5TVX - chains B and A; structure by X-ray diffraction, 2.20 A resolution.

[Chain B (and A)]
Molecule: TNF receptor-associated protein 1
Source organism: Danio rerio
Notes: chain A of this document is another copy of the same molecule, construct and numbering; everything in this record applies to it too
UniProtKB: A8WFV1 (A8WFV1_DANRE); numbering as in UniProt (aligned over 73-719)
Sequence (653 residues; row label = number of the first residue in the row):
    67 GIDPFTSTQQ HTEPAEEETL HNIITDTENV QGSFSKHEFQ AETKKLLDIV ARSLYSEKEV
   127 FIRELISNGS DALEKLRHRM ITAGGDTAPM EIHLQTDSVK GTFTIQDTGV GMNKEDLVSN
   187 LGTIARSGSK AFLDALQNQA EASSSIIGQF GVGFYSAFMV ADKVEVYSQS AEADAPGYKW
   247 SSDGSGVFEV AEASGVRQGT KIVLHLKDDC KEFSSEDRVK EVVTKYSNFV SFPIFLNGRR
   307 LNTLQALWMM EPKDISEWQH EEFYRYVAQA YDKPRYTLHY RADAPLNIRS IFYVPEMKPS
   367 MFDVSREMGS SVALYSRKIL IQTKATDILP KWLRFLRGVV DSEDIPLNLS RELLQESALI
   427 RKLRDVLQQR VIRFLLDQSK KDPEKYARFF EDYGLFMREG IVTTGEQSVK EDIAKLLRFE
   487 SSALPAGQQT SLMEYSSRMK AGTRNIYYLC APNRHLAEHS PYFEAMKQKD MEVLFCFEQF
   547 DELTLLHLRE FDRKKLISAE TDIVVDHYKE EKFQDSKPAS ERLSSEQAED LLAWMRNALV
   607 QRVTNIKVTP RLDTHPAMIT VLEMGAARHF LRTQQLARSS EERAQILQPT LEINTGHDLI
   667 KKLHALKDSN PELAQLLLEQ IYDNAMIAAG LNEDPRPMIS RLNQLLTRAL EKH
Disordered / not traced: 67-84, 149-152, 201-208, 373-376, 389-392, 640-651, 718-719 (chain A: 67-84, 153, 240-241, 370-375, 567-587, 617, 639-652, 718-719)
Construct notes: expression tag (67-72)
Ligand contacts: ADP (adenosine-5'-diphosphate): Asn-134, Gly-135, Ala-138, Lys-141, Asp-173, Gly-177, Met-178, Asn-186, Leu-187, Arg-192, Ser-193, Gly-194, Ser-195, Gly-214, Gln-215, Phe-216, Gly-217, Val-218, Gly-219, Phe-220, Tyr-221, Thr-266

[How chain B and chain A interact]
Residue-residue contacts - 225 pairs, chain B then chain A:
  Leu-86(B) / Gly-304(A)
  Leu-86(B) / Arg-305(A)
  His-87(B) / Glu-157(A)  salt bridge
  His-87(B) / His-159(A)
  His-87(B) / Phe-301(A)
  His-87(B) / Gly-304(A)  hydrogen bond (backbone-backbone)
  Asn-88(B) / Gln-161(A)  hydrogen bond
  Asn-88(B) / Asn-303(A)
  Asn-88(B) / Gly-304(A)
  Ile-89(B) / His-159(A)
  Ile-89(B) / Thr-174(A)
  Ile-89(B) / Arg-263(A)
  Ile-90(B) / His-159(A)
  Ile-90(B) / Leu-160(A)
  Ile-90(B) / Gln-161(A)
  Ile-90(B) / Thr-170(A)
  Ile-90(B) / Gln-172(A)
  Ile-90(B) / Lys-267(A)
  Thr-91(B) / Lys-267(A)  hydrogen bond (backbone-side chain)
  Thr-93(B) / Gly-261(A)  hydrogen bond (side chain-backbone)
  Glu-94(B) / Tyr-233(A)
  Glu-94(B) / Ser-260(A)
  Glu-94(B) / Gly-261(A)
  Glu-94(B) / Lys-267(A)  salt bridge
  Asn-95(B) / Ala-259(A)
  Asn-95(B) / Ser-260(A)  hydrogen bond (backbone-backbone)
  Val-96(B) / Lys-245(A)
  Val-96(B) / Ala-257(A)  hydrophobic
  Val-96(B) / Glu-258(A)
  Gln-97(B) / Glu-258(A)  hydrogen bond (backbone-backbone)
  Gln-97(B) / Ser-260(A)
  Ser-99(B) / Ala-257(A)
  Phe-100(B) / Glu-255(A)
  Phe-100(B) / Val-256(A)
  Phe-100(B) / Ala-257(A)  hydrophobic
  Ser-101(B) / Lys-180(A)
  Ser-101(B) / Glu-255(A)
  Ser-101(B) / Val-256(A)  hydrogen bond (backbone-backbone)
  Lys-102(B) / Val-253(A)
  Lys-102(B) / Phe-254(A)
  His-103(B) / Val-184(A)
  His-103(B) / Val-253(A)
  His-103(B) / Phe-254(A)  hydrogen bond (backbone-backbone)
  Glu-104(B) / Gly-252(A)
  Glu-104(B) / Val-253(A)
  Glu-104(B) / Phe-254(A)
  Phe-105(B) / Thr-109(A)
  Phe-105(B) / Leu-113(A)  hydrophobic
  Phe-105(B) / Leu-187(A)
  Phe-105(B) / Gly-188(A)
  Phe-105(B) / Trp-246(A)  hydrophobic
  Phe-105(B) / Ser-248(A)
  Phe-105(B) / Gly-252(A)  hydrogen bond (backbone-backbone)
  Phe-105(B) / Val-253(A)
  Phe-105(B) / Phe-254(A)  hydrophobic
  Gln-106(B) / Gly-188(A)  hydrogen bond (backbone-backbone)
  Gln-106(B) / Thr-189(A)
  Gln-106(B) / Ile-190(A)  hydrogen bond (backbone-backbone)
  Ala-107(B) / Thr-189(A)
  Ala-107(B) / Ile-190(A)
  Glu-108(B) / Thr-189(A)
  Glu-108(B) / Ile-190(A)  hydrogen bond (backbone-backbone)
  Glu-108(B) / Arg-192(A)
  Thr-109(B) / Phe-105(A)
  Thr-109(B) / Gln-106(A)
  Lys-111(B) / Ala-191(A)  hydrogen bond (side chain-backbone)
  Lys-111(B) / Ser-193(A)
  Lys-111(B) / Gln-215(A)  hydrogen bond (side chain-backbone)
  Lys-111(B) / Phe-216(A)
  Leu-112(B) / Leu-112(A)  hydrophobic
  Leu-113(B) / Phe-105(A)  hydrophobic
  Ile-115(B) / Phe-216(A)
  Ile-115(B) / Leu-415(A)  hydrophobic
  Arg-118(B) / Gln-421(A)  hydrogen bond (backbone-side chain)
  Ser-119(B) / Phe-216(A)
  Ser-119(B) / Asn-414(A)  hydrogen bond (backbone-side chain)
  Ser-119(B) / Leu-415(A)  hydrogen bond (backbone-backbone)
  Ser-119(B) / Gln-421(A)
  Leu-120(B) / Asn-414(A)  hydrogen bond (backbone-side chain)
  Leu-120(B) / Gln-421(A)
  Tyr-121(B) / Gln-421(A)  hydrogen bond (backbone-side chain)
  Ser-122(B) / Asn-414(A)
  Ser-122(B) / Leu-420(A)
  Ser-122(B) / Gln-421(A)
  Ser-122(B) / Glu-422(A)  hydrogen bond (backbone-backbone)
  Glu-123(B) / Glu-422(A)
  Lys-124(B) / Glu-422(A)  hydrogen bond (backbone-side chain)
  Glu-157(B) / His-87(A)  salt bridge
  Glu-157(B) / Ile-89(A)
  His-159(B) / His-87(A)
  His-159(B) / Ile-89(A)
  His-159(B) / Ile-90(A)
  Gln-161(B) / Asn-88(A)  hydrogen bond
  Gln-161(B) / Ile-90(A)
  Thr-170(B) / Ile-90(A)
  Gln-172(B) / Ile-89(A)
  Gln-172(B) / Ile-90(A)
  Thr-174(B) / Ile-89(A)
  Lys-180(B) / Ser-101(A)
  Leu-187(B) / Phe-105(A)
  Gly-188(B) / Phe-105(A)
  Gly-188(B) / Gln-106(A)  hydrogen bond (backbone-backbone)
  Thr-189(B) / Gln-106(A)
  Thr-189(B) / Ala-107(A)
  Thr-189(B) / Glu-108(A)
  Ile-190(B) / Gln-106(A)  hydrogen bond (backbone-backbone)
  Ile-190(B) / Ala-107(A)
  Ile-190(B) / Glu-108(A)  hydrogen bond (backbone-backbone)
  Ala-191(B) / Glu-108(A)
  Ala-191(B) / Lys-111(A)
  Arg-192(B) / Glu-108(A)  salt bridge
  Gln-215(B) / Lys-111(A)  hydrogen bond (backbone-side chain)
  Phe-216(B) / Lys-111(A)
  Phe-216(B) / Ile-115(A)
  Phe-216(B) / Ser-119(A)
  Tyr-233(B) / Glu-94(A)
  Lys-245(B) / Val-96(A)
  Trp-246(B) / Phe-105(A)  hydrophobic
  Ser-248(B) / Phe-105(A)
  Gly-252(B) / Glu-104(A)
  Gly-252(B) / Phe-105(A)  hydrogen bond (backbone-backbone)
  Val-253(B) / His-103(A)
  Val-253(B) / Phe-105(A)
  Phe-254(B) / Lys-102(A)
  Phe-254(B) / His-103(A)  hydrogen bond (backbone-backbone)
  Phe-254(B) / Glu-104(A)
  Phe-254(B) / Phe-105(A)  hydrophobic
  Glu-255(B) / Phe-100(A)
  Glu-255(B) / Ser-101(A)
  Val-256(B) / Ser-99(A)
  Val-256(B) / Phe-100(A)
  Val-256(B) / Ser-101(A)  hydrogen bond (backbone-backbone)
  Ala-257(B) / Val-96(A)  hydrophobic
  Ala-257(B) / Ser-99(A)
  Ala-257(B) / Phe-100(A)  hydrophobic
  Glu-258(B) / Val-96(A)
  Glu-258(B) / Gln-97(A)  hydrogen bond (backbone-backbone)
  Ala-259(B) / Asn-95(A)
  Ser-260(B) / Thr-93(A)
  Ser-260(B) / Glu-94(A)
  Ser-260(B) / Asn-95(A)  hydrogen bond (backbone-backbone)
  Gly-261(B) / Thr-93(A)  hydrogen bond (backbone-side chain)
  Gly-261(B) / Glu-94(A)
  Val-262(B) / Glu-94(A)
  Arg-263(B) / Ile-89(A)
  Lys-267(B) / Thr-91(A)  hydrogen bond (side chain-backbone)
  Lys-267(B) / Glu-94(A)  salt bridge
  Phe-301(B) / His-87(A)
  Asn-303(B) / Asn-88(A)
  Gly-304(B) / Leu-86(A)
  Gly-304(B) / His-87(A)  hydrogen bond (backbone-backbone)
  Gly-304(B) / Asn-88(A)
  Arg-305(B) / Leu-86(A)
  Phe-368(B) / Glu-465(A)
  Phe-368(B) / Phe-546(A)  hydrophobic
  Ser-371(B) / Arg-400(A)
  Arg-372(B) / Arg-400(A)
  Arg-372(B) / Glu-465(A)
  Lys-397(B) / Met-367(A)
  Asn-414(B) / Ser-119(A)
  Asn-414(B) / Leu-120(A)
  Leu-415(B) / Ile-115(A)  hydrophobic
  Leu-415(B) / Ser-119(A)  hydrogen bond (backbone-backbone)
  Leu-415(B) / Leu-120(A)  hydrophobic
  Glu-418(B) / Leu-419(A)
  Leu-419(B) / Ser-122(A)
  Leu-419(B) / Ser-416(A)
  Leu-419(B) / Glu-418(A)
  Leu-420(B) / Ser-122(A)
  Gln-421(B) / Arg-118(A)  hydrogen bond (side chain-backbone)
  Gln-421(B) / Ser-119(A)
  Gln-421(B) / Leu-120(A)
  Gln-421(B) / Tyr-121(A)  hydrogen bond (side chain-backbone)
  Gln-421(B) / Ser-122(A)
  Gln-421(B) / Glu-123(A)
  Glu-422(B) / Ser-122(A)
  Glu-422(B) / Glu-123(A)
  Glu-422(B) / Lys-124(A)
  Ser-423(B) / Glu-123(A)  hydrogen bond (backbone-side chain)
  Glu-465(B) / Met-367(A)
  Val-468(B) / Phe-368(A)  hydrophobic
  Thr-469(B) / Phe-368(A)
  Thr-469(B) / Asp-369(A)
  Pro-518(B) / Asp-700(A)
  Pro-518(B) / Arg-702(A)
  Leu-522(B) / Arg-702(A)
  Leu-522(B) / Pro-703(A)  hydrophobic
  Phe-546(B) / Met-367(A)  hydrophobic
  His-621(B) / Ser-706(A)
  Pro-622(B) / Asn-709(A)
  His-663(B) / Thr-713(A)
  Asp-664(B) / Thr-713(A)
  Leu-665(B) / Asn-709(A)
  Leu-665(B) / Thr-713(A)
  Lys-668(B) / Leu-716(A)  hydrogen bond (side chain-backbone)
  Lys-668(B) / Glu-717(A)
  Asn-690(B) / Ile-705(A)
  Asn-690(B) / Leu-708(A)
  Asn-690(B) / Asn-709(A)  hydrogen bond
  Asn-690(B) / Leu-712(A)
  Ile-693(B) / Pro-701(A)
  Ile-693(B) / Arg-702(A)
  Ile-693(B) / Ile-705(A)  hydrophobic
  Ala-694(B) / Arg-702(A)
  Gly-696(B) / Arg-702(A)
  Pro-701(B) / Ile-693(A)  hydrophobic
  Pro-701(B) / Pro-701(A)  hydrophobic
  Arg-702(B) / Ile-693(A)
  Ile-705(B) / Asn-690(A)
  Leu-708(B) / Gln-686(A)
  Leu-708(B) / Asn-690(A)
  Leu-708(B) / Leu-708(A)  hydrophobic
  Asn-709(B) / Pro-622(A)
  Asn-709(B) / Leu-665(A)
  Asn-709(B) / Asn-690(A)  hydrogen bond
  Leu-711(B) / Leu-712(A)  hydrophobic
  Leu-712(B) / Leu-665(A)  hydrophobic
  Leu-712(B) / Leu-711(A)  hydrophobic
  Thr-713(B) / Leu-665(A)
  Ala-715(B) / Ala-715(A)
  Ala-715(B) / Leu-716(A)  hydrophobic
  Leu-716(B) / Leu-665(A)  hydrophobic
  Leu-716(B) / Lys-668(A)  hydrogen bond (backbone-side chain)
  Leu-716(B) / Leu-679(A)  hydrophobic
  Leu-716(B) / Ala-715(A)  hydrophobic
Interface residues without a listed pair, chain B (118 interface residues in all): Leu-160, Val-184, Tyr-221, Gly-250, Met-367, Leu-672, Leu-679, Leu-683, Gln-686, Asn-698, Glu-717
Interface residues without a listed pair, chain A (115 interface residues in all): Lys-196, Tyr-221, Val-262, Leu-413, Val-468, Thr-469, Leu-683, Ala-694, Glu-699

[In short]
118 residues of chain B and 115 residues of chain A are in contact; the contacts include 42 hydrogen bonds and
5 salt bridges. Polar contacts include His-87(B)/Glu-157(A), Glu-94(B)/Lys-267(A) and Arg-192(B)/Glu-108(A).
Bound to chain B: ADP.
Chain B and chain A are both TNF receptor-associated protein 1 (Danio rerio); the structure, Crystal structure
of mitochondrial Hsp90 (TRAP1) with ATP in absence of Mg, fully hydrolyzed, was determined by X-ray
diffraction, deposited together with 5TVU, 5TVW and 5TTH.
